8VDE - chains B5 and Q1 of the 27 polymer chains in the assembly; structure by electron microscopy, 3.40 A resolution.

Chain B5:
Name: Major capsid protein
Organism: Dubowvirus dv80alpha
Amino-acid sequence (324 residues; each row starts with the number of its first residue):
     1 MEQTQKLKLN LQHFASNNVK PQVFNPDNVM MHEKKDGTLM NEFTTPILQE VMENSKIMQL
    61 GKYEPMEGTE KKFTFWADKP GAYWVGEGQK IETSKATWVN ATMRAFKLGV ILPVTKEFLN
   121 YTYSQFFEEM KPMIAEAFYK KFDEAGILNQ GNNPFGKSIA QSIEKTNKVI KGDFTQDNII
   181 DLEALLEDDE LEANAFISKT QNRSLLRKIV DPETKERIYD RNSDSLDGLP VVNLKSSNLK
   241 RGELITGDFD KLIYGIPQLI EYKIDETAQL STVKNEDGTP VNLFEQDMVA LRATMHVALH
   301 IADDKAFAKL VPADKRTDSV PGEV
Not modelled in the structure: 1-15, 314-324

Chain Q1:
Name: Portal protein
Organism: Dubowvirus dv80alpha
Amino-acid sequence (511 residues; row label = number of the first residue in the row):
     1 MLKVNEFETD TDLRGNINYL FNDEANVVYT YDGTESDLLQ NVNEVSKYIE HHMDYQRPRL
    61 KVLSDYYEGK TKNLVELTRR KEEYMADNRV AHDYASYISD FINGYFLGNP IQYQDDDKDV
   121 LEAIEAFNDL NDVESHNRSL GLDLSIYGKA YELMIRNQDD ETRLYKSDAM STFIIYDNTV
   181 ERNSIAGVRY LRTKPIDKTD EDEVFTVDLF TSHGVYRYLT NRTNGLKLTP RENSFESHSF
   241 ERMPITEFSN NERRKGDYEK VITLIDLYDN AESDTANYMS DLNDAMLLIK GNLNLDPVEV
   301 RKQKEANVLF LEPTVYVDAE GRETEGSVDG GYIYKQYDVQ GTEAYKDRLN SDIHMFTNTP
   361 NMKDDNFSGT QSGEAMKYKL FGLEQRTKTK EGLFTKGLRR RAKLLETILK NTRSIDANKD
   421 FNTVRYVYNR NLPKSLIEEL KAYIDSGGKI SQTTLMSLFS FFQDPELEVK KIEEDEKESI
   481 KKAQKGIYKD PRDINDDEQD DDTKDTVDKK E
Not modelled in the structure: 12-15, 482-511

How chain B5 and chain Q1 interact:
Pairs across the interface - 32 pairs, chain B5 then chain Q1:
  Lys107(B5) - Asp10(Q1)  salt bridge
  Leu119(B5) - Thr223(Q1)
  Leu119(B5) - Asn224(Q1)
  Asn120(B5) - Asn224(Q1)
  Ser124(B5) - Asn221(Q1)
  Ser124(B5) - Asn224(Q1)  hydrogen bond
  Gln125(B5) - Asn221(Q1)  hydrogen bond
  Glu128(B5) - Asp202(Q1)
  Glu128(B5) - Val204(Q1)
  Lys131(B5) - Asp200(Q1)  salt bridge
  Lys131(B5) - Glu201(Q1)  salt bridge
  Lys131(B5) - Asp202(Q1)
  Leu259(B5) - Asp197(Q1)
  Ile260(B5) - Thr199(Q1)
  Tyr262(B5) - Lys198(Q1)
  Tyr262(B5) - Thr199(Q1)
  Tyr262(B5) - Asp200(Q1)
  Tyr262(B5) - Glu201(Q1)
  Ile264(B5) - Glu201(Q1)
  Ile264(B5) - Thr223(Q1)
  Asp265(B5) - Phe7(Q1)
  Ala268(B5) - Val4(Q1)
  Ala268(B5) - Phe7(Q1)  hydrophobic
  Gln269(B5) - Val4(Q1)  hydrogen bond (backbone-backbone)
  Gln269(B5) - Asn5(Q1)
  Gln269(B5) - Glu8(Q1)
  Leu270(B5) - Glu8(Q1)
  Ser271(B5) - Glu8(Q1)  hydrogen bond (backbone-side chain)
  Thr272(B5) - Glu8(Q1)
  Ala290(B5) - Phe7(Q1)
  Arg292(B5) - Phe7(Q1)  hydrogen bond (side chain-backbone)
  Arg292(B5) - Asp10(Q1)  salt bridge
Also at the interface, not in a pair above, chain B5 (23 interface residues in all): Ile111, Glu261, Lys263, Leu291
Interface features reported in the paper:
  - interface residues, chain Q1: Thr193(Q1), Arg222(Q1)

Overview:
The interface between chain B5 and chain Q1 involves 23 residues on one side and 15 on the other; the contacts
include 5 hydrogen bonds and 4 salt bridges. Polar contacts include Lys107(B5)-Asp10(Q1),
Lys131(B5)-Asp200(Q1) and Lys131(B5)-Glu201(Q1). From the paper: interface residues Thr193(Q1) and Arg222(Q1).
Here chain B5 is Major capsid protein and chain Q1 is Portal protein, both from Dubowvirus dv80alpha. Entry
8VDE (SaPI1 portal-capsid interface in mature capsids with DNA) was determined by electron microscopy,
deposited together with 8V8B, 8VD4, 8VD5, 8VD8 and 8VDC.
